5T6X - chains A and C of the 3 polymer chains in the assembly; structure by X-ray diffraction, 1.69 A resolution.

== Chain A ==
Protein: HLA class I histocompatibility antigen, B-57 alpha chain
Source organism: Homo sapiens
Notes: fragment: UNP resiudes 25-300
UniProtKB: P18465 (1B57_HUMAN); residues 1-276 here correspond to UniProt positions 25-300 (UniProt number = residue number + 24)
Sequence (276 residues; numbered 1 to 276; the number before each row is that of its first residue):
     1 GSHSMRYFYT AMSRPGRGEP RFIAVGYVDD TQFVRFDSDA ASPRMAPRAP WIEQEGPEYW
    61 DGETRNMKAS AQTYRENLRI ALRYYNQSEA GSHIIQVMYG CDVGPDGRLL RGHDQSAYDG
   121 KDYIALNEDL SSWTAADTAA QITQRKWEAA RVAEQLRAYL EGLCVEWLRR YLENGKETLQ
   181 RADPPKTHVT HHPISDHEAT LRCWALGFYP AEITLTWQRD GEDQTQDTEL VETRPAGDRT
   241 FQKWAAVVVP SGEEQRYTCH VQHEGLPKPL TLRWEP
Disordered / not traced: 276
Disulfides: Cys101-Cys164, Cys203-Cys259

== Chain C ==
Protein: Decapeptide: THR-SER-THR-THR-SER-VAL-ALA-SER-SER-TRP
Sequence (10 residues; row label = number of the first residue in the row):
     1 TSTTSVASSW

== How chain A and chain C interact ==
Residue-residue contacts - 37 pairs, chain A then chain C:
  Met5(A) with Ser2(C)
  Tyr7(A) with Ser2(C), hydrogen bond; Thr3(C)
  Met45(A) with Thr3(C)
  Tyr59(A) with Ser2(C)
  Glu63(A) with Thr1(C); Ser2(C), hydrogen bond (side chain-backbone); Thr3(C), hydrogen bond
  Asn66(A) with Thr3(C), hydrogen bond; Thr4(C), hydrogen bond (side chain-backbone); Ser5(C)
  Met67(A) with Thr3(C)
  Asn77(A) with Ser9(C); Trp10(C), hydrogen bond (side chain-backbone)
  Ile80(A) with Ser9(C); Trp10(C)
  Tyr84(A) with Trp10(C), hydrogen bond (side chain-backbone)
  Ile95(A) with Trp10(C), hydrophobic
  Tyr99(A) with Thr3(C); Thr4(C), hydrogen bond (side chain-backbone)
  Ala117(A) with Trp10(C)
  Tyr123(A) with Trp10(C), hydrophobic
  Thr143(A) with Trp10(C), hydrogen bond (side chain-backbone)
  Lys146(A) with Trp10(C), hydrogen bond (side chain-backbone)
  Trp147(A) with Ser8(C), hydrogen bond (side chain-backbone); Ser9(C), hydrogen bond (side chain-backbone); Trp10(C)
  Val152(A) with Ser8(C)
  Gln155(A) with Val6(C)
  Leu156(A) with Val6(C), hydrophobic
  Tyr159(A) with Ser2(C), hydrogen bond (side chain-backbone); Thr3(C); Thr4(C)
  Leu163(A) with Thr1(C)
  Trp167(A) with Thr1(C); Ser2(C)
  Tyr171(A) with Ser2(C), hydrogen bond
Interface residues without a listed pair, chain A (32 interface residues in all): Tyr9, Gly62, Ser70, Thr73, Tyr74, Ala81, Ser116, Tyr118
Interface residues without a listed pair, chain C (10 interface residues in all): Ala7

== Overview ==
32 residues of chain A and 10 residues of chain C are in contact; the contacts include 14 hydrogen bonds.
Among the polar pairs are Tyr7(A)-Ser2(C), Glu63(A)-Ser2(C) and Glu63(A)-Thr3(C).
Chain A is HLA class I histocompatibility antigen, B-57 alpha chain (Homo sapiens) and chain C is Decapeptide:
THR-SER-THR-THR-SER-VAL-ALA-SER-SER-TRP; the structure, HLA-B*57:01 presenting TSTTSVASSW, was determined by
X-ray diffraction together with 5T6W, 5T6Y, 5T6Z and 5T70 from the same study.
